9PD1 - chains D and E of the 14 polymer chains in the assembly; structure by electron microscopy, 4.50 A resolution (low resolution: residue-level contacts below are approximate; hydrogen-bond / salt-bridge calls are withheld).

[Chain D (and E)]
Name: Vesicle-fusing ATPase
Source organism: Cricetulus griseus
Notes: EC 3.6.4.6; chain E of this document is another copy of the same molecule, construct and numbering; everything in this record applies to it too
UniProt: P18708 (NSF_CRIGR); residue numbers follow UniProt; this construct covers 1-744
Amino-acid sequence (747 residues; row label = number of the first residue in the row; numbers below 1 keep their minus sign (Gly-2 is residue -2)):
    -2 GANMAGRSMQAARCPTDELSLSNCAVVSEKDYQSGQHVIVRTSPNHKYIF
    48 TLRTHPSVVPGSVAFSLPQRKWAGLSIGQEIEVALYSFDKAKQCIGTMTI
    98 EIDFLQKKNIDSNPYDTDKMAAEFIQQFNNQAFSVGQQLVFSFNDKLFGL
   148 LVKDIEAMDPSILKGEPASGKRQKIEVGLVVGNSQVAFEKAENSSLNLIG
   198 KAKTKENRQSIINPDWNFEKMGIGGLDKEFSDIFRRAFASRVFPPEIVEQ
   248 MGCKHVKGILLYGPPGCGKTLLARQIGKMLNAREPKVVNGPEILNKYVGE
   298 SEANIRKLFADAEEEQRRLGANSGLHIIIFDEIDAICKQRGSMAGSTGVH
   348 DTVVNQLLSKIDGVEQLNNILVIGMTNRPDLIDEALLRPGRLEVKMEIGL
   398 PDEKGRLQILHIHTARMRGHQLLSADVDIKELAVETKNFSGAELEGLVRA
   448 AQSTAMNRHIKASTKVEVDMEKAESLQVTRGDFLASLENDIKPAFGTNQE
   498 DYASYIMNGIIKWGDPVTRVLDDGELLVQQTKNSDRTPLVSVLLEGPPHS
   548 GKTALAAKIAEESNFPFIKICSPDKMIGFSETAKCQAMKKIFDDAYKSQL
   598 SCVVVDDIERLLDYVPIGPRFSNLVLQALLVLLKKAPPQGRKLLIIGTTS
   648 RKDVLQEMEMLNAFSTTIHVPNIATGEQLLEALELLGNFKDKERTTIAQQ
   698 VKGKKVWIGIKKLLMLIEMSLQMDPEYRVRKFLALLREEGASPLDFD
Unresolved in the structure: -2 to -1, 156-168, 202-204, 741-744 (chain E: -2 to -1, 156-168, 202-205, 741-744)
Construct notes: expression tag (-2 to 0)
Swiss-Prot annotation at these positions:
  - binding site (ATP): Asn505 to Trp510, Pro545 to Leu552
  - binding site (Mg(2+)): Thr550
  - modified residue: Lys105 (N6-acetyllysine), Ser207 (Phosphoserine), Tyr259 (Phosphotyrosine), Ser569 (Phosphoserine)
Residues lining bound ligands:
  - ADP (adenosine-5'-diphosphate): Gly219, Ile220, Gly221, Leu223, Pro262, Gly263, Cys264, Gly265, Lys266, Thr267, Leu268, Ile406, His410, Gly438, Ala439, Glu442
  - ATP (adenosine-5'-triphosphate), molecule 1: Leu355, Asp359, Gly360, Ala382, Arg385, Arg388
  - ATP, molecule 2: Met504, Asn505, Gly506, Ile507, Ile508, Trp510, Val514, His546, Ser547, Gly548, Lys549, Thr550, Ala551, Leu552, Asp604, Ile707, Lys708
From the paper describing this entry:
  - post-translational modification sites: Ser207 (citing earlier work)

[Chain D / chain E interface]
Pairs across the interface (75; chain D residue first):
  Ile209(D) with Val463(E)
  Pro211(D) with Lys462(E)
  Trp213(D) with Ser460(E); Thr461(E); Lys462(E)
  Asn214(D) with Thr461(E)
  Phe215(D) with Ser460(E); Thr461(E)
  Phe231(D) with Asn454(E)
  Arg232(D) with Asn454(E); Asp487(E)
  Ala236(D) with Met453(E)
  Val239(D) with Ile457(E); Val463(E); Val465(E)
  Phe240(D) with Met453(E); Val465(E)
  Glu246(D) with Arg413(E)
  Gln247(D) with Arg413(E); His417(E)
  Met248(D) with Arg413(E); Met414(E); Gln449(E)
  Gly249(D) with Arg413(E)
  Cys250(D) with Gln449(E)
  Lys251(D) with Arg446(E)
  Val253(D) with Arg446(E)
  Val295(D) with Leu291(E)
  Gly296(D) with Leu291(E)
  Glu297(D) with Lys293(E)
  Glu299(D) with Pro288(E); Glu289(E)
  Arg337(D) with Asn374(E); Arg375(E)
  Gly338(D) with Arg375(E); Leu378(E)
  Ser343(D) with Gly342(E)
  Asn352(D) with Glu329(E); Ala332(E)
  Ser356(D) with Glu329(E)
  Gly360(D) with Arg271(E)
  Val361(D) with Arg271(E)
  Gln363(D) with Arg271(E)
  Glu381(D) with Pro262(E)
  Ala382(D) with Pro262(E)
  Arg385(D) with Pro262(E); Gly263(E)
  Pro386(D) with Ala439(E); Glu440(E)
  Leu523(D) with Gln719(E)
  Gln526(D) with Gln719(E)
  Gln527(D) with Glu715(E); Met716(E); Gln719(E)
  Asn530(D) with Gln719(E)
  Ser531(D) with Glu715(E)
  Thr534(D) with Met712(E); Glu715(E)
  Lys586(D) with Ile574(E)
  Pro616(D) with Ile614(E); Arg617(E)
  Arg617(D) with Arg617(E)
  Phe618(D) with Arg617(E)
  Asn620(D) with Asp610(E)
  Gln624(D) with Arg607(E); Asp610(E); Tyr611(E)
  Leu627(D) with Arg607(E)
  Val628(D) with Asp571(E); Ile574(E)
  Leu629(D) with Ile574(E)
  Lys632(D) with Asp571(E)
  Met655(D) with Ile614(E)
  Glu656(D) with Pro613(E)
  Ser662(D) with Lys709(E)
Also at the interface, not in a pair above, chain D (64 interface residues in all): Asp212, Glu216, Arg233, Pro241, Asp348, Thr349, Glu390, Arg533, Leu621, Lys631, Glu654, Asn659
Also at the interface, not in a pair above, chain E (61 interface residues in all): Thr267, Gly287, Asn292, Asp328, Asp331, Lys335, Ala341, Leu419, Ser450, Thr451, Glu468, Ala470, Asn505, His546, Phe576, Val612, Lys708, Met720, Lys728

[In short]
64 residues of chain D face 61 of chain E across their interface. Ligands of chain D: ATP and ADP. Curated
annotation (UniProt) lists 14 ATP-binding residues and Mg2+-binding residue Thr550(D) on chain D. The paper
reports a modification site at Ser207(D).
Both chains are Vesicle-fusing ATPase (Cricetulus griseus). Entry 9PD1 (22bin20S complex (NSF-alphaSNAP-2:2
syntaxin-1a:SNAP-25), hydrolyzing, class 20) was determined by electron microscopy together with 9OJR, 9OJU,
9OJZ, 9OK3, 9OK5, 9OKC and 17 further entries from the same study.
